8SB4 - chains A and L of the 12 polymer chains in the assembly; structure by electron microscopy, 3.60 A resolution.

Chain A:
Protein: CH848.10.17 gp120
Source organism: HIV-1 06TG.HT008
UniProtKB: A0A1W6IPB2 (A0A1W6IPB2_9HIV1); the construct lacks a stretch of the UniProt sequence and is renumbered around it, so the offset changes along the chain: 34-139 = UniProt 30-135; 150-185 = UniProt 136-171; 186-309 = UniProt 174-297; 312-321 = UniProt 298-307; 3 more segments
Sequence (463 residues; each row starts with the number of its first residue; note: 15 numbers in that range are skipped by the numbering (no residue carries them; nothing is unmodelled there); a row labelled like 185A-185B holds insertion residues (185A, then the next letters in order)):
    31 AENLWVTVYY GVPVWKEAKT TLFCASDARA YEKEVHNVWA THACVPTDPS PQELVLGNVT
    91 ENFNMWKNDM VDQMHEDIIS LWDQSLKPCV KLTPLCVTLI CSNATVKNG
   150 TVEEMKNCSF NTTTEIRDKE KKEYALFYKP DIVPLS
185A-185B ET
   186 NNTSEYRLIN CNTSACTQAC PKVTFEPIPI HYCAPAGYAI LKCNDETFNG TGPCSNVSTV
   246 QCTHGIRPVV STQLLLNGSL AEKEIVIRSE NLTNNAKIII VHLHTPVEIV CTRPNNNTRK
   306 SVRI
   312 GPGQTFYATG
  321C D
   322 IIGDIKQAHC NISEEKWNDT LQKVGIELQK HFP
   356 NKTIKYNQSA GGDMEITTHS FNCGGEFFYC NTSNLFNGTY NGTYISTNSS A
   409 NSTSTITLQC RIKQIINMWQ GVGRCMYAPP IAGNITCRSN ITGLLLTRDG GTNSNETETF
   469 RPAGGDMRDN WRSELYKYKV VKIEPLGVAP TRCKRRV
Unresolved in the structure: 31
Sequence notes: expression tag (31-33); conflict Cys201 (Val189 in A0A1W6IPB2), Cys433 (Ala417 in A0A1W6IPB2), Lys490 (Glu474 in A0A1W6IPB2), Glu492 (Gln476 in A0A1W6IPB2), Val496 (Ile480 in A0A1W6IPB2), Arg500 (Gly484 in A0A1W6IPB2), Cys501 (Ala485 in A0A1W6IPB2)
Cystine bridges: Cys54-Cys74, Cys119-Cys205, Cys126-Cys196, Cys131-Cys157, Cys201-Cys433, Cys218-Cys247, Cys228-Cys239, Cys296-Cys331, Cys378-Cys445, Cys385-Cys418
Covalently attached groups: N-acetylglucosamine (NAG) linked to Asn156, Asn442; glycan linked to Asn301, Asn332

Chain L:
Protein: CH848.10.17 gp41
Source organism: HIV-1 06TG.HT008
Sequence (132 residues; numbered 512 to 664; 21 numbers in that range are skipped by the numbering (no residue carries them; nothing is unmodelled there); the number before each row is that of its first residue):
   512 AVGIGAVFLG FLGAAGSTMG AASMTLTVQA RNLLSG
   569 TVWGIKQLQA RVLAVERYLR DQQLLGIWGC SGKLICCTNV PWNSSWSNRN LSEIWDNMTW
   629 LQWDKEISNY TQIIYGLLEE SQNQQEKNEQ DLLALD
Cystine bridges: Cys598-Cys604

Chain A / chain L interface:
Residue-residue contacts (8; chain A residue first):
  Thr499(A) - Gln658(L)
  Arg500(A) - Ala662(L)
  Cys501(A) - Gln658(L)
  Lys502(A) - Leu661(L)
  Lys502(A) - Asp664(L)  hydrogen bond (side chain-backbone)
  Arg504(A) - Glu657(L)  salt bridge
  Arg504(A) - Leu661(L)
  Arg504(A) - Asp664(L)  salt bridge
Interface residues without a listed pair, chain A (6 interface residues in all): Arg503

Overview:
The interface between chain A and chain L involves 6 residues on one side and 5 on the other; the contacts
include 1 hydrogen bond and 2 salt bridges. Polar pairs include Arg504(A)-Glu657(L), Arg504(A)-Asp664(L) and
Lys502(A)-Asp664(L). N-acetylglucosamine is covalently linked to Asn156(A) and Asn442(A).
Chain A is CH848.10.17 gp120 and chain L is CH848.10.17 gp41, both from HIV-1 06TG.HT008; the structure,
CryoEM structure of DH270.1-CH848.10.17, was determined by electron microscopy together with 8SAL, 8SAN, 8SAQ,
8SAR, 8SAS, 8SAT and 9 further entries from the same study.
